Entry 8UTE (X-ray diffraction, 1.45 A resolution); this record covers chain A.

[Chain A]
Protein: 3C-like proteinase nsp5
Organism: Severe acute respiratory syndrome coronavirus 2
Notes: EC 3.4.22.69
Reference sequence: P0DTD1 (R1AB_SARS2); residues 1-306 here correspond to UniProt positions 3264-3569 (UniProt number = residue number + 3263)
Sequence (306 residues; numbered 1 to 306; the number before each row is that of its first residue):
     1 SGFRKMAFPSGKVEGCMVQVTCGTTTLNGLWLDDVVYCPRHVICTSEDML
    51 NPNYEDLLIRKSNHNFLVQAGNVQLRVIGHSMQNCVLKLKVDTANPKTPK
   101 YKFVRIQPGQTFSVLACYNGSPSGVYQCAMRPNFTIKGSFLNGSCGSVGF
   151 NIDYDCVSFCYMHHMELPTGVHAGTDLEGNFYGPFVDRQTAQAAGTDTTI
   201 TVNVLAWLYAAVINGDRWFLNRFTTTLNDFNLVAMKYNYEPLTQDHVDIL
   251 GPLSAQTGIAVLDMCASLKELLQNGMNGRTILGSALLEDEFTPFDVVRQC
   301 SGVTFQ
Unresolved in the structure: 303-306
Covalent attachments: compound XKQ linked to Cys145
Ligand contacts: XKQ (methyl {(2S)-1-[(1S,3aR,6aS)-1-{[(2R,3S)-6,6-difluoro-2-hydroxy-1-(methylamino)-1-oxoheptan-3-yl]carbamoyl}hexahydrocyclopenta[c]pyrrol-2(1H)-yl]-3,3-dimethyl-1-oxobutan-2-yl}carbamate): Ser1, Thr26, Leu27, His41, Met49, Phe140, Leu141, Asn142, Gly143, Ser144, His163, His164, Met165, Glu166, Leu167, His172, Asp187, Arg188, Gln189, Thr190, Gln192
Reported in the primary citation:
  - binding site for XKQ: His41, Phe140, Leu141, Gly143, Cys145, His163, His164, Glu166
  - catalytic residues: His41, Gly143, Cys145
  - mutagenesis - P132H (IC50 15 nM): unchanged binding to XKQ

[Summary]
Covalently linked compound XKQ: at Cys145. From the paper: catalytic residues His41, Gly143 and Cys145; P132H
leaves binding to XKQ unchanged.
Chain A is 3C-like proteinase nsp5 (Severe acute respiratory syndrome coronavirus 2); the structure, Structure
of SARS-Cov2 3CLPro in complex with Compound 27, was determined by X-ray diffraction together with 8UPS, 8UPV
and 8UPW from the same study.
